Entry 4UFS (X-ray diffraction, 4.80 A resolution (low resolution: residue-level contacts below are approximate; hydrogen-bond / salt-bridge calls are withheld)); this record covers chains A and B of the 3 polymer chains in the assembly.

== Chain A ==
Name: Leucine-rich repeat-containing G-protein coupled receptor 5
From: Homo sapiens
Notes: fragment: ectodomain, residues 32-487 and residues 538-544
UniProt: O75473 (LGR5_HUMAN); numbering as in UniProt; present here: 32-485, 538-544
Chain sequence (484 residues; row label = number of the first residue in the row; note: 44 numbers in that range are skipped by the numbering (no residue carries them; nothing is unmodelled there)):
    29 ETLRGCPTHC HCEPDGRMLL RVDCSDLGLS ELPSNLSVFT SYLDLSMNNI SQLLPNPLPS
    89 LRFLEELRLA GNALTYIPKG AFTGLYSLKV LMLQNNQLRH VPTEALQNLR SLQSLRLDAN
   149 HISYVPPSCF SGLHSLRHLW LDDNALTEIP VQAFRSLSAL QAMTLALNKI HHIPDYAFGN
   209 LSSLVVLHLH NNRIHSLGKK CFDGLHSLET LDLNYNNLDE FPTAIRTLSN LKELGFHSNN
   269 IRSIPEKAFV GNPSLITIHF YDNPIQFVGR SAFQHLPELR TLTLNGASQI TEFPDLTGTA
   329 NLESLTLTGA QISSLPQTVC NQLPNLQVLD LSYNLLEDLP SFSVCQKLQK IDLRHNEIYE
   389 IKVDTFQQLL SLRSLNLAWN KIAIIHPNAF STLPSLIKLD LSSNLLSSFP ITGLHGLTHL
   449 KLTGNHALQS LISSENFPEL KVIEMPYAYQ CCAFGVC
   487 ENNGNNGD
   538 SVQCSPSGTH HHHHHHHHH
Not modelled in the structure: 29-30, 487-494, 538, 544-556
Sequence notes: expression tag (29-31, 545-556); linker (488-494)
Disulfides: Cys34-Cys40, Cys38-Cys52, Cys348-Cys373, Cys479-Cys541
Curated features (UniProtKB/Swiss-Prot):
  - glycosylation (N-linked (GlcNAc...) asparagine): Asn63, Asn77, Asn208

== Chain B ==
Name: R-spondin-2
From: Homo sapiens
Notes: fragment: fu1-fu2, residues 39-144
UniProt: Q8BFU0 (RSPO2_MOUSE); numbering as in UniProt (aligned over 39-144)
Chain sequence (120 residues; numbered 36 to 155; the number before each row is that of its first residue):
    36 ETGICKGCLS CSKDNGCSRC QQKLFFFLRR EGMRQYGECL HSCPSGYYGH RAPDMNRCAR
    96 CRIENCDSCF SKDFCTKCKV GFYLHRGRCF DECPDGFAPL DETMECVEGT HHHHHHHHHH
Not modelled in the structure: 36-38, 142-155
Sequence notes: expression tag (36-38, 145-155)
Disulfides: Cys40-Cys46, Cys43-Cys52, Cys55-Cys74, Cys78-Cys93, Cys96-Cys104, Cys101-Cys110, Cys113-Cys124, Cys128-Cys141

== Chain A / chain B interface ==
Contacting residue pairs (18):
  Met75(A) with His76(B)
  Arg96(A) with Ser77(B)
  Asn123(A) with Lys58(B); His76(B)
  Asp146(A) with Arg86(B)
  Ala147(A) with Arg86(B)
  His166(A) with Phe109(B); Thr111(B)
  Trp168(A) with Phe105(B)
  Asp170(A) with Arg86(B)
  Gln189(A) with Phe109(B); Arg121(B)
  Ala190(A) with Phe105(B)
  Thr192(A) with Phe105(B)
  Leu195(A) with Arg86(B)
  His216(A) with Ser106(B)
  His218(A) with Arg86(B)
  Asn219(A) with Pro88(B)
Interface residues without a listed pair, chain A (22 interface residues in all): Gln122, Arg144, Leu167, Asp171, Met191, Val214, Glu261
Interface residues without a listed pair, chain B (13 interface residues in all): Ala87, Lys107, Asp108

== In short ==
Chain A and chain B form an interface of 22 and 13 residues respectively.
Chain A is Leucine-rich repeat-containing G-protein coupled receptor 5 and chain B is R-spondin-2, both from
Homo sapiens; the structure, Low resolution structure R-spondin-2 (Fu1Fu2) in complex with the ectodomains of
LGR5 and ZNRF3, was determined by X-ray diffraction (same publication as 4UFR).
